PDB entry 2OS8 | X-ray diffraction, 3.27 A resolution | chains A and C of the 3 polymer chains in the assembly

== Chain A ==
Name: Myosin heavy chain
Source organism: Placopecten magellanicus
Notes: fragment: Myosin heavy chain
UniProt: Q26080 (Q26080_PLAMG); residue numbers follow UniProt; this construct covers 1-200, 214-624, 641-838
Sequence (840 residues; each row starts with the number of its first residue; note: 29 numbers in that range are skipped by the numbering (no residue carries them; nothing is unmodelled there); a row labelled like 200A-200N holds insertion residues (200A, then the next letters in order)):
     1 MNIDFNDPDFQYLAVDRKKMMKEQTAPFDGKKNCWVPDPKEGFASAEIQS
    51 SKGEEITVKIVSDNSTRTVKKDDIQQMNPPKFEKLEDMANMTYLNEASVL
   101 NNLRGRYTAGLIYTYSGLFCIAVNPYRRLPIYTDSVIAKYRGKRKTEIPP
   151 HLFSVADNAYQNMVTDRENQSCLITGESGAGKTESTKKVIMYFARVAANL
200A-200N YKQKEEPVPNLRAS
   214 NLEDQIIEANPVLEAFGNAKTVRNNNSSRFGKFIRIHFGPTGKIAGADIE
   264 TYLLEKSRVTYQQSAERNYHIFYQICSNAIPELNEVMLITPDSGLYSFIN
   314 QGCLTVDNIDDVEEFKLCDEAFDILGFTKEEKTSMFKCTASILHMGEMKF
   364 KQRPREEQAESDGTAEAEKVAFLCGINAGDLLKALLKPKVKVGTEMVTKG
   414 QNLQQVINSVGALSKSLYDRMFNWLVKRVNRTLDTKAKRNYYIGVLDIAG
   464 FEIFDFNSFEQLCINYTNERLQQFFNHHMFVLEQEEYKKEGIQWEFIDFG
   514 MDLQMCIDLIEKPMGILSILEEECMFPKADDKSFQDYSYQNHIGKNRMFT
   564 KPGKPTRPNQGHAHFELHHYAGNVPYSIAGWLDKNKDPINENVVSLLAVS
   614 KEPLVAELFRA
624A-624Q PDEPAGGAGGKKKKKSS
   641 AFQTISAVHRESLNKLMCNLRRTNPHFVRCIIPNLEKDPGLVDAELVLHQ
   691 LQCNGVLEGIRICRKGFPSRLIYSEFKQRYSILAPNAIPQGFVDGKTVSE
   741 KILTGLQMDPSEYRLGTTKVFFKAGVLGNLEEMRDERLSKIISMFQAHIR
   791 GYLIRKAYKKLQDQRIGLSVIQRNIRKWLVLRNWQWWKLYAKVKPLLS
Unresolved in the structure: 1-5, 200A-200N, 624A-624Q, 731-733, 836-838
What the authors report for this chain:
  - contacts within the chain: Thr92-Gly765

== Chain C ==
Name: Myosin essential light chain
Source organism: Placopecten magellanicus
Notes: fragment: Myosin ELC
UniProt: Q26066 (Q26066_PLAMG); residues 0-156 here correspond to UniProt positions 1-157 (UniProt number = residue number + 1)
Sequence (157 residues; each row starts with the number of its first residue; numbering starts at 0):
     0 MPKLSQDEIDDLKEVFELFDFWDGRDGAVDAFKIGDVCRCLGINPRNEDV
    50 FAVGGTHKMGEKSLPFEEFLPAYEGLMDCEQGTYADYMEAFKTFDREGQG
   100 FISGAELRHVLSGLGERLSDEEVDEIINLTDLQEDLEGNVKYEEFVKKVM
   150 TGPYPDK
Unresolved in the structure: 0, 156
Bound ions: Ca2+ near Asp22 (its only coordinating residue here)

== Interface between chain A and chain C ==
Pairs across the interface - 82 pairs, chain A then chain C:
  Ser721(A) with Glu88(C)
  Ile722(A) with Glu88(C); Ala89(C); Thr92(C)
  Pro725(A) with Ala84(C); Asp85(C); Glu88(C)
  Asn726(A) with Thr82(C), hydrogen bond; Asp85(C), hydrogen bond
  Arg774(A) with Thr92(C)
  Arg777(A) with Glu79(C), salt bridge; Asp85(C), salt bridge
  Leu778(A) with Ala89(C), hydrophobic; Thr92(C)
  Lys780(A) with Arg45(C)
  Ile781(A) with Asp85(C); Tyr86(C); Ala89(C), hydrophobic
  Ile782(A) with Val109(C), hydrophobic; Leu113(C), hydrophobic
  Ser783(A) with Arg45(C); Gly114(C); Glu115(C), hydrogen bond (side chain-backbone)
  Met784(A) with Arg45(C); Glu79(C); Gln80(C); Gly81(C), hydrogen bond (side chain-backbone); Tyr86(C)
  Phe785(A) with Tyr86(C); Phe90(C), hydrophobic; Leu110(C), hydrophobic; Phe144(C), hydrophobic
  Gln786(A) with Val109(C); Leu110(C); Leu113(C); Gly114(C); Glu115(C), hydrogen bond (side chain-backbone); Arg116(C)
  Ala787(A) with Asn43(C); Pro44(C); Arg45(C)
  His788(A) with Asn43(C); Gln80(C), hydrogen bond; Tyr86(C), hydrogen bond; Val148(C)
  Ile789(A) with Leu110(C), hydrophobic; Leu117(C), hydrophobic
  Arg790(A) with Arg38(C); Asn46(C), hydrogen bond; Glu115(C); Leu117(C)
  Gly791(A) with Arg38(C); Asn43(C)
  Tyr792(A) with Ile125(C), hydrophobic; Leu128(C), hydrogen bond (side chain-backbone); Thr129(C); Val148(C); Gly151(C); Pro152(C)
  Leu793(A) with Glu121(C); Glu124(C); Ile125(C); Leu128(C), hydrophobic
  Ile794(A) with Asp35(C); Cys39(C), hydrophobic
  Arg795(A) with Arg38(C), hydrogen bond (side chain-backbone); Asn43(C), hydrogen bond
  Lys796(A) with Pro152(C); Tyr153(C)
  Tyr798(A) with Val14(C); Leu17(C), hydrophobic; Cys39(C), hydrophobic
  Leu801(A) with Leu17(C); Phe18(C), hydrophobic; Trp21(C)
  Gln802(A) with Glu13(C); Leu17(C)
  Gln804(A) with Trp21(C)
  Arg805(A) with Leu17(C); Phe20(C); Trp21(C)
  Leu808(A) with Phe20(C), hydrophobic
Interface residues without a listed pair, chain A (33 interface residues in all): Ser779, Ser809, Gln812
Interface residues without a listed pair, chain C (49 interface residues in all): Glu16, Gly41, Ile42, Phe93, Ser111, Val145, Lys147, Met149

== Overview ==
33 residues of chain A and 49 residues of chain C are in contact, with 11 hydrogen bonds and 2 salt bridges.
Among the polar pairs are Arg777(A)-Glu79(C), Arg777(A)-Asp85(C) and Asn726(A)-Thr82(C). From the paper:
contacts within the chain involving Gly765(A) and Thr92(A).
Here chain A is Myosin heavy chain and chain C is Myosin essential light chain, both from Placopecten
magellanicus. Entry 2OS8 (Rigor-like structures of muscle myosins reveal key mechanical elements in the
transduction pathways of this allosteric ...) was determined by X-ray diffraction (same publication as 2EC6,
2OTG, 3I5F, 3I5G, 3I5H and 3I5I).
